PDB entry 7ZKQ | electron microscopy, 3.15 A resolution | chains 2 and A of the 5 polymer chains in the assembly

Chain 2:
Molecule: NADH dehydrogenase subunit 2
From: Yarrowia lipolytica
Notes: EC 1.6.5.3
UniProt: S5U4R9 (S5U4R9_YARLL); numbering as in UniProt (aligned over 1-469)
Chain sequence (469 residues; numbered 1 to 469; the number before each row is that of its first residue):
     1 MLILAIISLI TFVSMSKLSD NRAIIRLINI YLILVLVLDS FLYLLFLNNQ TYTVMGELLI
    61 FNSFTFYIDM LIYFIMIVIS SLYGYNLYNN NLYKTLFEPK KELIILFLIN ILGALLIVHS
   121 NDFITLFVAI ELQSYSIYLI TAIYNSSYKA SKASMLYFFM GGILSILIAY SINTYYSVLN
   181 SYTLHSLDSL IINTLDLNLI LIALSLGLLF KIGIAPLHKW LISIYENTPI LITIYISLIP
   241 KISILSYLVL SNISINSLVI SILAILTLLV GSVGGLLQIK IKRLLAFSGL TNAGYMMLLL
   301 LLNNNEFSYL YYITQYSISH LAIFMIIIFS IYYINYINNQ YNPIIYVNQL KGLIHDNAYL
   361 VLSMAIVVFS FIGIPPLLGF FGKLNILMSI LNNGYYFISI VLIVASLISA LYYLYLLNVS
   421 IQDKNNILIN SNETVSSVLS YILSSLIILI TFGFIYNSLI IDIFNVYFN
Not modelled in the structure: 176-196
Modified positions: Met1 (N-formylmethionine; FME)
Small-molecule neighbours: diundecyl phosphatidyl choline (PLC): Ile354, Ala358, Tyr359, Ala365, Ile421

Chain A:
Molecule: Complex I intermediate-associated protein 30-domain-containing protein
From: Yarrowia lipolytica
UniProt: A0A371C5R6 (A0A371C5R6_YARLL); residue numbers follow UniProt; this construct covers 1-237
Chain sequence (284 residues; each row starts with the number of its first residue):
     1 MSANPAIVRP TETTEQVLVN FTKPNSLETV LTKCDEELGG YSTVNLALER PTTGKPYGRF
    61 FGNLSLDLPK DNKMVTRSGF AMFRTLDQPS SMFKTNAWNW EQYRHLELRV RGDRRKYFVN
   121 VQSATPLASD LYQHRLFIQT PGEWETVVIP IDDFILTNKG VVQEQMAMDT ANVYTVGIGL
   181 IDRQYGPYNL DIEYIKAVAH PPLEFKPKKE YEVEKETILL TPGQPMELGK GKVKELEENL
   241 YFQGAEAAAK EAAAKAWSHP QFEKGGGSGG GSGGSAWSHP QFEK
Not modelled in the structure: 90-94, 223-284
Sequence notes: expression tag (238-284)

Interface between chain 2 and chain A:
Pairs across the interface - 25 pairs, chain 2 then chain A:
  Ser146(2) - Ala167(A)
  Ser147(2) - Asp169(A)  hydrogen bond
  Tyr148(2) - Pro126(A)  hydrophobic
  Lys149(2) - Asn172(A)
  Lys149(2) - Tyr174(A)  hydrogen bond
  Leu276(2) - Arg9(A)
  Leu277(2) - Val8(A)  hydrophobic
  Leu277(2) - Pro10(A)
  Gln278(2) - Arg9(A)
  Ile279(2) - Arg9(A)
  Ile279(2) - Pro10(A)
  Ile279(2) - Glu12(A)
  Lys280(2) - Glu101(A)  salt bridge
  Tyr336(2) - His200(A)
  Ile337(2) - Arg104(A)
  Asn338(2) - Glu101(A)  hydrogen bond (side chain-backbone)
  Tyr346(2) - Glu12(A)
  Tyr346(2) - Glu101(A)
  Tyr346(2) - Gln102(A)
  Asn348(2) - Glu12(A)  hydrogen bond
  Tyr415(2) - Ser2(A)
  Tyr415(2) - Arg9(A)  hydrogen bond
  Asn418(2) - Met1(A)
  Asn418(2) - Ser2(A)
  Ile429(2) - Leu203(A)  hydrophobic
Interface residues without a listed pair, chain 2 (20 interface residues in all): Glu226, Asn335, Ile345
Interface residues without a listed pair, chain A (20 interface residues in all): Asn96, Ala124, Thr125, Asp152

Summary:
The chain 2/chain A interface involves 20 residues from each chain, with 5 hydrogen bonds and 1 salt bridge.
Polar contacts include Lys280(2)-Glu101(A), Ser147(2)-Asp169(A) and Lys149(2)-Tyr174(A). Bound to chain 2:
diundecyl phosphatidyl choline.
Here chain 2 is NADH dehydrogenase subunit 2 and chain A is Complex I intermediate-associated protein
30-domain-containing protein, both from Yarrowia lipolytica. Entry 7ZKQ (Early Pp module assembly intermediate
of complex I) was determined by electron microscopy (same publication as 7ZKP).
